PDB entry 1RUJ | X-ray diffraction, 3.00 A resolution | chains 2 and 3 of the 4 polymer chains in the assembly

== Chain 2 ==
Protein: Rhinovirus 14
From: Human rhinovirus 14
Notes: engineered mutation(s): S(1)223G
UniProtKB: P03303 (POLG_HRV14); residues 1-262 here correspond to UniProt positions 69-330 (UniProt number = residue number + 68)
Amino-acid sequence (262 residues; row label = number of the first residue in the row):
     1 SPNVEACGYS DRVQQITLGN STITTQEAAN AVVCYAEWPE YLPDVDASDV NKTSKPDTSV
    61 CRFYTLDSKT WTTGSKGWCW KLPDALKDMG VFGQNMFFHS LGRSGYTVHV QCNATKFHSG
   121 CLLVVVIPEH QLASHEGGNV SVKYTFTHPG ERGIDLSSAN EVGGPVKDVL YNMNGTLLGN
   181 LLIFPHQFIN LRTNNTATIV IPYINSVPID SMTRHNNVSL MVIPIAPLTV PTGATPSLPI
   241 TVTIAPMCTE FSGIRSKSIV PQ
Disordered / not traced: 1-7
Differences from the reference sequence: conflict Leu170 (Ile239 in P03303)

== Chain 3 ==
Protein: Rhinovirus 14
From: Human rhinovirus 14
Notes: engineered mutation(s): S(1)223G
UniProtKB: P03303 (POLG_HRV14); residues 1-236 here correspond to UniProt positions 331-566 (UniProt number = residue number + 330)
Amino-acid sequence (236 residues; each row starts with the number of its first residue):
     1 GLPTTTLPGS GQFLTTDDRQ SPSALPNYEP TPRIHIPGKV HNLLEIIQVD TLIPMNNTHT
    61 KDEVNSYLIP LNANRQNEQV FGTNLFIGDG VFKTTLLGEI VQYYTHWSGS LRFSLMYTGP
   121 ALSSAKLILA YTPPGARGPQ DRREAMLGTH VVWDIGLQST IVMTIPWTSG VQFRYTDPDT
   181 YTSAGFLSCW YQTSLILPPE TTGQVYLLSF ISACPDFKLR LMKDTQTISQ TVALTE

== Interface between chain 2 and chain 3 ==
Residue-residue contacts - 61 pairs, chain 2 then chain 3:
  Arg12(2) with Leu157(3)
  Tyr35(2) with Pro37(3), hydrophobic; Gly38(3)
  Glu37(2) with His35(3), salt bridge; Pro37(3)
  Asp46(2) with Ile34(3); His35(3), hydrogen bond (side chain-backbone)
  Lys116(2) with Pro120(3); Ala121(3), hydrogen bond (backbone-backbone); Leu122(3), hydrogen bond (backbone-backbone)
  Phe117(2) with Pro120(3); Leu122(3), hydrophobic; Pro199(3); Thr201(3)
  His118(2) with Pro120(3)
  Ser119(2) with Thr118(3)
  Gly120(2) with Thr118(3)
  Asn139(2) with Glu236(3), hydrogen bond (side chain-backbone)
  Leu170(2) with Asp62(3); Glu63(3); Val64(3); Tyr67(3), hydrophobic
  Tyr171(2) with Asp62(3), hydrogen bond
  Leu177(2) with Thr94(3)
  Leu178(2) with Val64(3), hydrophobic
  Gly179(2) with Thr51(3); Leu52(3), hydrogen bond (backbone-backbone); Tyr67(3), hydrogen bond (backbone-side chain)
  Asn180(2) with Thr51(3); Thr94(3), hydrogen bond (side chain-backbone); Thr95(3); Leu96(3), hydrogen bond (side chain-backbone)
  Leu182(2) with Val49(3); Asp50(3); Thr51(3); Leu52(3), hydrophobic; Phe210(3), hydrophobic
  Ile183(2) with Val49(3), hydrophobic; Leu96(3), hydrophobic
  Asn190(2) with Met116(3); Tyr117(3), hydrogen bond (side chain-backbone); Thr118(3)
  Arg192(2) with Tyr117(3); Gly119(3), hydrogen bond (side chain-backbone); Pro120(3); Ala121(3); Gly156(3), hydrogen bond (side chain-backbone)
  Thr193(2) with Ser159(3)
  Ile204(2) with Pro37(3), hydrophobic
  Asn205(2) with Ile36(3)
  Ser206(2) with Ile34(3)
  Val207(2) with Ile34(3)
  Pro208(2) with Ile34(3)
  Ile225(2) with Val64(3); Leu68(3)
  Ala226(2) with Leu68(3), hydrophobic; Thr118(3)
  Pro227(2) with Leu68(3); Tyr206(3), hydrophobic
  Pro231(2) with Glu200(3)
  Thr232(2) with Glu200(3), hydrogen bond (backbone-backbone)
Other interface residues (no listed pair), chain 2 (37 interface residues in all): Cys121, Val169, Phe188, Pro202, Tyr203, Thr229
Other interface residues (no listed pair), chain 3 (39 interface residues in all): Arg33, Ile46, Ile155, Pro198, Thr202, Leu208

== Summary ==
37 residues of chain 2 face 39 of chain 3 across their interface; the contacts include 13 hydrogen bonds and 1
salt bridge. Polar pairs include Glu37(2)-His35(3), Asp46(2)-His35(3) and Asn139(2)-Glu236(3).
Here chain 2 is Rhinovirus 14 and chain 3 is Rhinovirus 14, both from Human rhinovirus 14. Entry 1RUJ
(Rhinovirus 14 mutant with ser 1 223 replaced by gly (S1223G)) was determined by X-ray diffraction (same
publication as 1RUC, 1RUD, 1RUE, 1RUF, 1RUG, 1RUH and 1RUI).
